1PID - chains A and B; structure by X-ray diffraction, 1.30 A resolution.

# Chain A
Name: Despentapeptide insulin
From: Bos taurus
UniProt: P01317 (INS_BOVIN); residues 1-21 here correspond to UniProt positions 85-105 (UniProt number = residue number + 84)
Chain sequence (21 residues; row label = number of the first residue in the row):
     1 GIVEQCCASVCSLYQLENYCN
Disulfides: Cys-6/Cys-11

# Chain B
Name: Despentapeptide insulin
From: Bos taurus
UniProt: P01317 (INS_BOVIN); residues 1-25 here correspond to UniProt positions 25-49 (UniProt number = residue number + 24)
Chain sequence (25 residues; each row starts with the number of its first residue):
     1 FVNQHLCGSHLVEALYLVCGERGFF

# Interface between chain A and chain B
Residue-residue contacts (25):
  Ile-2(A) / Leu-15(B)  hydrophobic
  Cys-6(A) / His-5(B)
  Cys-6(A) / Leu-6(B)  hydrogen bond (backbone-backbone)
  Cys-6(A) / Leu-11(B)  hydrophobic
  Cys-7(A) / His-5(B)  hydrogen bond (backbone-side chain)
  Cys-7(A) / Leu-6(B)  hydrogen bond (backbone-backbone)
  Cys-7(A) / Cys-7(B)  disulfide
  Ala-8(A) / His-5(B)  hydrogen bond (backbone-side chain)
  Ser-9(A) / His-5(B)  hydrogen bond (backbone-side chain)
  Val-10(A) / Gln-4(B)
  Val-10(A) / His-5(B)
  Leu-16(A) / Leu-11(B)  hydrophobic
  Leu-16(A) / Ala-14(B)  hydrophobic
  Leu-16(A) / Leu-15(B)
  Glu-17(A) / Arg-22(B)  salt bridge
  Tyr-19(A) / Leu-15(B)  hydrophobic
  Tyr-19(A) / Phe-24(B)
  Cys-20(A) / Val-18(B)  hydrophobic
  Cys-20(A) / Cys-19(B)  disulfide
  Cys-20(A) / Arg-22(B)
  Cys-20(A) / Gly-23(B)
  Asn-21(A) / Arg-22(B)  hydrogen bond (backbone-side chain)
  Asn-21(A) / Gly-23(B)  hydrogen bond (backbone-backbone)
  Asn-21(A) / Phe-24(B)
  Asn-21(A) / Phe-25(B)  hydrogen bond (side chain-backbone)
Interface residues without a listed pair, chain A (13 interface residues in all): Val-3, Leu-13
Disulfides between the chains: Cys-7(A)/Cys-7(B), Cys-20(A)/Cys-19(B)

# Overview
Chain A and chain B each contribute 13 residues to their interface, with 2 disulfide bonds, 8 hydrogen bonds
and 1 salt bridge. Among the polar pairs are Glu-17(A)/Arg-22(B), Cys-7(A)/His-5(B) and Ala-8(A)/His-5(B).
Chain A is Despentapeptide insulin and chain B is Despentapeptide insulin, both from Bos taurus; the
structure, Bovine despentapeptide insulin, was determined by X-ray diffraction.
